Entry 3GNP (X-ray diffraction, 1.80 A resolution); this record covers chain A.

[Chain A]
Name: Os03g0212800 protein
From: Oryza sativa subsp. japonica
Notes: EC 3.2.1.21
UniProt: Q8L7J2 (Q8L7J2_ORYSJ); residues 5-488 here correspond to UniProt positions 38-521 (UniProt number = residue number + 33)
Sequence (488 residues; row label = number of the first residue in the row):
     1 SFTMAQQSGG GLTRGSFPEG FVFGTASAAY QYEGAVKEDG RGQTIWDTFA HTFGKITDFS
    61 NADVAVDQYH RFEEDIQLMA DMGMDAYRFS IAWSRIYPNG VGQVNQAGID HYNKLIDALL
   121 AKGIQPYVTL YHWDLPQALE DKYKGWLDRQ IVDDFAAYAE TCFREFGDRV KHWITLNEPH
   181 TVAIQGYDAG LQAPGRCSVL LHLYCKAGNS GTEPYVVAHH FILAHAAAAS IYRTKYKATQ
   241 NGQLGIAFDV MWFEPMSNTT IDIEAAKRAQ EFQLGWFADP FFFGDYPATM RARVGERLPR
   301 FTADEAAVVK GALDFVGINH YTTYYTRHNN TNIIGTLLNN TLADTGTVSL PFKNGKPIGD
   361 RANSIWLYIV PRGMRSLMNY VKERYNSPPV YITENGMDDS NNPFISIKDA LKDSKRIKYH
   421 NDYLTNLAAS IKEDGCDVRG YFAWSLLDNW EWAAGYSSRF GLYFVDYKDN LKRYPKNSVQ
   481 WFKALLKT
Unresolved in the structure: 1-10
Differences from the reference sequence: expression tag (1-4)
Curated features (UniProtKB/Swiss-Prot):
  - active site: Glu178 (Proton donor), Glu394 (Nucleophile)
  - binding site (a beta-D-glucoside): Gln31, His132, Asn177, Glu178, Tyr321, Glu394, Trp444, Glu451, Trp452, Phe460
  - glycosylation (N-linked (GlcNAc...) asparagine): Asn258, Asn329, Asn339
Disulfide bonds: Cys197-Cys205
From the paper describing this entry:
  - conformationally variable residues (loop rearrangement): Ile334 to Leu337
  - binding site for octyl 1-thio-beta-D-glucopyranoside: His132, Asn177, Glu178, Thr181, Asp249, Val250, Met251, Gln273, Asn319, Tyr321, Trp366, Glu394
  - specificity-determining residues: Met251
  - specificity-determining residues: Trp133, Thr181, Ile184, Gln185, Gln192, Ala453 (proposed by the authors, not directly observed)

[Overview]
From UniProt: active-site residues Glu178 and Glu394 and 10 beta-D-glucoside-binding residues. The paper
reports a binding site for octyl 1-thio-beta-D-glucopyranoside at His132, Asn177 and Glu178 among others;
specificity determinants Met251, Trp133 and Thr181 among others.
Chain A is Os03g0212800 protein (Oryza sativa subsp. japonica); the structure, Crystal Structure of a Rice
Os3BGlu6 Beta-Glucosidase with Octyl-Beta-D-Thio-Glucoside, was determined by X-ray diffraction (same
publication as 3GNO and 3GNR).
